PDB entry 6EEC | electron microscopy, 3.55 A resolution | chains C and D of the 10 polymer chains in the assembly

== Chain C ==
Protein: DNA-directed RNA polymerase subunit beta
From: Mycobacterium tuberculosis
Notes: EC 2.7.7.6
UniProt: V9Z879 (V9Z879_MYCTX); residues 7-1178 here correspond to UniProt positions 1-1172 (UniProt number = residue number - 6)
Sequence (1179 residues; numbered 7 to 1185; the number before each row is that of its first residue):
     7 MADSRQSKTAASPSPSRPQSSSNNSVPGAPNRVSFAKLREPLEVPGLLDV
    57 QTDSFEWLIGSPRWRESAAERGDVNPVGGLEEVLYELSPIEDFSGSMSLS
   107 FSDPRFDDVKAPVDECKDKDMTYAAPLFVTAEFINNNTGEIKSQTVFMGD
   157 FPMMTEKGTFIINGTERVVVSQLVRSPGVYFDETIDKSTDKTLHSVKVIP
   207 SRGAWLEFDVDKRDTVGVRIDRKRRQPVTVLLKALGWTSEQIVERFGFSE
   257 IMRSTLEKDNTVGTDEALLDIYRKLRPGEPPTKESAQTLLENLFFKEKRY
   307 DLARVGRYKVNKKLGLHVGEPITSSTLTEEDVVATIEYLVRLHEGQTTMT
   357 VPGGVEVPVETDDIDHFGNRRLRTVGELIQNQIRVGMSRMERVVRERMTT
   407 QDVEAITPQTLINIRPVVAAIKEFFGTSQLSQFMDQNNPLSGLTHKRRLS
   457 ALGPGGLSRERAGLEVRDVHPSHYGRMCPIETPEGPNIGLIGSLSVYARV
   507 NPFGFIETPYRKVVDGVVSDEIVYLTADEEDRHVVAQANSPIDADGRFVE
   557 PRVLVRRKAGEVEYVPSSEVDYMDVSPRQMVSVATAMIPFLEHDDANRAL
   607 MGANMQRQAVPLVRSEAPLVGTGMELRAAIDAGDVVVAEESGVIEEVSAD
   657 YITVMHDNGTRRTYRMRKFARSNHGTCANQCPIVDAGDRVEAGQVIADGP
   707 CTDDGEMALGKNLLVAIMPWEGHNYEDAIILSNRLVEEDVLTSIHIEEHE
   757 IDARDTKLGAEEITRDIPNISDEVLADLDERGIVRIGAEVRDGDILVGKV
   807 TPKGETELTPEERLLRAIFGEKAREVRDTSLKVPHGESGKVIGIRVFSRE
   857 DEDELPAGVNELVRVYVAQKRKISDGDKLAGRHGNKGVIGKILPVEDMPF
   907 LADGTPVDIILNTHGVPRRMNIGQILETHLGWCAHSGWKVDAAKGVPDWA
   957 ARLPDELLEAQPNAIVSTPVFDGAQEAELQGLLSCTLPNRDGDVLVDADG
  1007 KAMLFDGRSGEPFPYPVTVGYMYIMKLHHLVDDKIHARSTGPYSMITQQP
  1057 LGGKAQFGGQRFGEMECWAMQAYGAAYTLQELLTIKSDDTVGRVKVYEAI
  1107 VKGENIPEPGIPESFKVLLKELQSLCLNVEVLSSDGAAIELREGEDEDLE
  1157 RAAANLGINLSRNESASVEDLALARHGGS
Unresolved in the structure: 7-29, 1141-1185
Differences from the reference sequence: expression tag (1179-1185)
Ligand contacts: Corallopyronin A (C0L; methyl [(1E,5R)-5-{(3E)-3-[(2E,4E,8R,9E,12E)-1,8-dihydroxy-2,5,9-trimethyltetradeca-2,4,9,12-tetraen-1-ylidene]-2,4-dioxo-3,4-d ihydro-2H-pyran-6-yl}hex-1-en-1-yl]carbamate): Phe1068, Gly1069, Glu1070, Cys1073, Trp1074, Gln1077, Leu1089, Ser1120, Phe1121, Leu1124, Leu1128
Reported in the primary citation:
  - binding site for the 90-nt DNA strand: Gly462, Ser464, Arg467
  - binding site for the 90-nt DNA strand: Arg467

== Chain D ==
Protein: DNA-directed RNA polymerase subunit beta'
From: Mycobacterium tuberculosis
Notes: EC 2.7.7.6
UniProt: A5U053 (RPOC_MYCTA); residue numbers follow UniProt; this construct covers 1-1316
Sequence (1326 residues; numbered -1 to 1324; the number before each row is that of its first residue; numbers below 1 keep their minus sign (Gly-1 is residue -1)):
    -1 GAMLDVNFFDELRIGLATAEDIRQWSYGEVKKPETINYRTLKPEKDGLFC
    49 EKIFGPTRDWECYCGKYKRVRFKGIICERCGVEVTRAKVRRERMGHIELA
    99 APVTHIWYFKGVPSRLGYLLDLAPKDLEKIIYFAAYVITSVDEEMRHNEL
   149 STLEAEMAVERKAVEDQRDGELEARAQKLEADLAELEAEGAKADARRKVR
   199 DGGEREMRQIRDRAQRELDRLEDIWSTFTKLAPKQLIVDENLYRELVDRY
   249 GEYFTGAMGAESIQKLIENFDIDAEAESLRDVIRNGKGQKKLRALKRLKV
   299 VAAFQQSGNSPMGMVLDAVPVIPPELRPMVQLDGGRFATSDLNDLYRRVI
   349 NRNNRLKRLIDLGAPEIIVNNEKRMLQESVDALFDNGRRGRPVTGPGNRP
   399 LKSLSDLLKGKQGRFRQNLLGKRVDYSGRSVIVVGPQLKLHQCGLPKLMA
   449 LELFKPFVMKRLVDLNHAQNIKSAKRMVERQRPQVWDVLEEVIAEHPVLL
   499 NRAPTLHRLGIQAFEPMLVEGKAIQLHPLVCEAFNADFDGDQMAVHLPLS
   549 AEAQAEARILMLSSNNILSPASGRPLAMPRLDMVTGLYYLTTEVPGDTGE
   599 YQPASGDHPETGVYSSPAEAIMAADRGVLSVRAKIKVRLTQLRPPVEIEA
   649 ELFGHSGWQPGDAWMAETTLGRVMFNELLPLGYPFVNKQMHKKVQAAIIN
   699 DLAERYPMIVVAQTVDKLKDAGFYWATRSGVTVSMADVLVPPRKKEILDH
   749 YEERADKVEKQFQRGALNHDERNEALVEIWKEATDEVGQALREHYPDDNP
   799 IITIVDSGATGNFTQTRTLAGMKGLVTNPKGEFIPRPVKSSFREGLTVLE
   849 YFINTHGARKGLADTALRTADSGYLTRRLVDVSQDVIVREHDCQTERGIV
   899 VELAERAPDGTLIRDPYIETSAYARTLGTDAVDEAGNVIVERGQDLGDPE
   949 IDALLAAGITQVKVRSVLTCATSTGVCATCYGRSMATGKLVDIGEAVGIV
   999 AAQSIGEPGTQLTMRTFHQGGVGEDITGGLPRVQELFEARVPRGKAPIAD
  1049 VTGRVRLEDGERFYKITIVPDDGGEEVVYDKISKRQRLRVFKHEDGSERV
  1099 LSDGDHVEVGQQLMEGSADPHEVLRVQGPREVQIHLVREVQEVYRAQGVS
  1149 IHDKHIEVIVRQMLRRVTIIDSGSTEFLPGSLIDRAEFEAENRRVVAEGG
  1199 EPAAGRPVLMGITKASLATDSWLSAASFQETTRVLTDAAINCRSDKLNGL
  1249 KENVIIGKLIPAGTGINRYRNIAVQPTEEARAAAYTIPSYEDQYYSPDFG
  1299 AATGAAVPLDDYGYSDYRHHHHHHHH
Unresolved in the structure: 1013-1024, 1091-1096, 1283-1324
Differences from the reference sequence: expression tag (-1 to 0, 1317-1324)
Bound ions: Zn2+ site 1: Cys60, Tyr61, Cys62, Cys78; Mg2+: Asp535, Asp537, Asp539; Zn2+ site 2: Cys891, Cys968, Cys975, Cys978
Ligand contacts: Corallopyronin A (C0L; methyl [(1E,5R)-5-{(3E)-3-[(2E,4E,8R,9E,12E)-1,8-dihydroxy-2,5,9-trimethyltetradeca-2,4,9,12-tetraen-1-ylidene]-2,4-dioxo-3,4-d ihydro-2H-pyran-6-yl}hex-1-en-1-yl]carbamate): Leu406, Lys407, Gly408, Lys409, Leu417, Leu418, Gly419, Lys420, Val878, Gln882, Ile997, Trp1220, Leu1221, Ala1224, Ser1225, Thr1229, Leu1233, Leu1248, Lys1249, Val1252, Ile1253
Curated features (UniProtKB/Swiss-Prot):
  - binding site (Zn(2+)): Cys60, Cys62, Cys75, Cys78, Cys891, Cys968, Cys975, Cys978
  - binding site (Mg(2+)): Asp535, Asp537, Asp539

== How chain C and chain D interact ==
Contacting residue pairs (303):
  Leu470(C) - Ala861(D)  hydrophobic
  Arg473(C) - Arg857(D)  hydrogen bond (backbone-side chain)
  Val475(C) - His854(D)  hydrogen bond (backbone-side chain)
  Val475(C) - Arg857(D)
  Pro477(C) - Phe850(D)  hydrophobic
  Tyr480(C) - Val846(D)
  Tyr480(C) - Phe850(D)
  Pro485(C) - Phe850(D)  hydrophobic
  Pro485(C) - Thr853(D)
  Pro485(C) - Arg857(D)  hydrogen bond (backbone-side chain)
  Ile486(C) - Tyr849(D)  hydrophobic
  Ile486(C) - Thr853(D)
  Ile494(C) - Arg857(D)
  Ile494(C) - Leu860(D)  hydrophobic
  Gly495(C) - Arg857(D)
  Gln543(C) - Val846(D)
  Gln543(C) - Leu847(D)
  Val568(C) - Arg834(D)
  Val568(C) - Leu847(D)  hydrophobic
  Met586(C) - Val846(D)  hydrophobic
  Met586(C) - Phe850(D)  hydrophobic
  Leu597(C) - Tyr849(D)
  Glu598(C) - Gly843(D)
  Glu598(C) - Leu844(D)  hydrogen bond (backbone-backbone)
  His599(C) - Phe840(D)  hydrogen bond (side chain-backbone)
  His599(C) - Arg841(D)  hydrogen bond (side chain-backbone)
  His599(C) - Glu842(D)
  His599(C) - Gly843(D)  hydrogen bond (side chain-backbone)
  Asp600(C) - Tyr849(D)  hydrogen bond (backbone-side chain)
  Asp601(C) - Phe840(D)
  Asp601(C) - Tyr849(D)
  Asp601(C) - Asn852(D)  hydrogen bond
  Ala602(C) - Tyr849(D)
  Ala602(C) - Ala856(D)  hydrophobic
  Asn603(C) - Ala856(D)
  Asn603(C) - Leu860(D)
  Ala605(C) - Tyr849(D)
  Ile723(C) - Val729(D)
  Ile723(C) - Thr730(D)
  Pro725(C) - Thr725(D)
  Pro725(C) - Val729(D)
  Trp726(C) - Thr725(D)
  Glu727(C) - Pro434(D)
  Glu727(C) - Thr725(D)
  Glu727(C) - Arg726(D)  salt bridge
  Gly728(C) - Val432(D)
  Gly728(C) - Pro434(D)
  Gly728(C) - Phe721(D)
  His729(C) - Val432(D)
  His729(C) - Pro434(D)
  Asn730(C) - Asp580(D)
  Tyr731(C) - Val432(D)  hydrophobic
  Tyr731(C) - Pro526(D)
  Tyr731(C) - Phe536(D)
  Tyr731(C) - Arg578(D)  hydrogen bond
  Tyr731(C) - Asp580(D)
  Tyr731(C) - Phe721(D)  hydrophobic
  Glu732(C) - Asp535(D)
  Glu732(C) - Phe536(D)
  Glu732(C) - Arg578(D)  salt bridge
  Glu732(C) - Leu579(D)
  Asp733(C) - Asp535(D)
  Arg760(C) - Gly332(D)
  Arg797(C) - Gln479(D)
  Asp798(C) - Arg478(D)  hydrogen bond (backbone-side chain)
  Gly799(C) - Arg478(D)
  Asp800(C) - Arg478(D)  salt bridge
  Glu813(C) - Glu59(D)
  Glu813(C) - Lys66(D)
  Glu813(C) - Arg67(D)  salt bridge
  Asp881(C) - Gly519(D)
  Gly882(C) - Val429(D)
  Gly882(C) - Val431(D)
  Lys884(C) - Asp537(D)
  Lys892(C) - Asp537(D)
  Gly893(C) - Phe536(D)
  Val894(C) - Val429(D)  hydrophobic
  Val894(C) - Ile430(D)
  Val894(C) - Phe536(D)  hydrogen bond (backbone-backbone)
  Val894(C) - Gly538(D)
  Ile895(C) - Val431(D)
  Asn918(C) - Asp580(D)  hydrogen bond
  Thr919(C) - Val729(D)  hydrogen bond (side chain-backbone)
  Thr919(C) - Thr730(D)
  Thr919(C) - Val731(D)
  His920(C) - Leu579(D)
  His920(C) - Asp580(D)  salt bridge
  His920(C) - Thr583(D)
  His920(C) - Ile802(D)
  Val922(C) - Val731(D)  hydrophobic
  Pro923(C) - Leu817(D)  hydrophobic
  Arg924(C) - Thr808(D)
  Arg924(C) - Gln813(D)
  Met926(C) - Gln813(D)
  Met926(C) - Thr816(D)  hydrogen bond
  Met926(C) - Leu817(D)
  Met926(C) - Phe840(D)  hydrophobic
  Ile928(C) - Leu817(D)  hydrophobic
  Ile928(C) - Phe840(D)
  Ile928(C) - Arg841(D)
  Ile931(C) - Val731(D)
  Ile931(C) - Ser732(D)
  Ile931(C) - Met733(D)
  Leu932(C) - Met733(D)  hydrophobic
  His935(C) - Ser732(D)
  His935(C) - Met733(D)  hydrogen bond (side chain-backbone)
  Glu982(C) - Arg841(D)  salt bridge
  Gln986(C) - Met733(D)
  Gln986(C) - Arg841(D)
  Asp1005(C) - Ala734(D)
  Lys1007(C) - Thr730(D)
  Lys1007(C) - Ser732(D)
  Lys1007(C) - Asp735(D)  salt bridge
  Asp1012(C) - Arg726(D)  salt bridge
  Ser1015(C) - Arg726(D)
  Pro1020(C) - Arg726(D)
  Tyr1021(C) - Tyr587(D)
  Tyr1021(C) - Arg630(D)  hydrogen bond
  Tyr1021(C) - Arg726(D)
  Tyr1021(C) - Ser727(D)
  Val1023(C) - Thr730(D)
  Thr1024(C) - Thr730(D)
  Thr1024(C) - Ser732(D)
  Val1037(C) - Val429(D)  hydrophobic
  Val1037(C) - Lys520(D)
  Asp1038(C) - Lys520(D)  salt bridge
  Lys1040(C) - Gln540(D)
  Ile1041(C) - Arg427(D)
  Ile1041(C) - Pro444(D)  hydrophobic
  Ile1041(C) - Lys520(D)
  His1042(C) - Gly426(D)
  His1042(C) - Arg427(D)  hydrogen bond (backbone-backbone)
  His1042(C) - Met447(D)
  Ala1043(C) - Ser425(D)
  Ala1043(C) - Met447(D)  hydrophobic
  Ala1043(C) - Glu450(D)
  Ala1043(C) - Leu451(D)  hydrophobic
  Arg1044(C) - Asp423(D)  salt bridge
  Arg1044(C) - Tyr424(D)  hydrogen bond (backbone-backbone)
  Arg1044(C) - Ser425(D)  hydrogen bond (backbone-backbone)
  Arg1044(C) - Leu451(D)
  Ser1045(C) - Tyr424(D)
  Ser1045(C) - Glu450(D)  hydrogen bond (side chain-backbone)
  Ser1045(C) - Leu451(D)
  Ser1045(C) - Lys453(D)  hydrogen bond
  Tyr1049(C) - Asp423(D)  hydrogen bond
  Met1051(C) - Val328(D)  hydrophobic
  Gln1054(C) - Arg89(D)
  Gln1055(C) - Lys420(D)
  Pro1056(C) - Arg421(D)
  Pro1056(C) - Asp423(D)
  Leu1057(C) - Arg421(D)
  Gly1058(C) - Arg421(D)
  Gly1059(C) - Arg421(D)
  Gly1065(C) - Arg421(D)
  Gly1065(C) - Val422(D)
  Gln1066(C) - Arg421(D)
  Gln1066(C) - Val422(D)  hydrogen bond (backbone-backbone)
  Gln1066(C) - Ser425(D)  hydrogen bond
  Gln1066(C) - Gly426(D)  hydrogen bond (side chain-backbone)
  Gln1066(C) - Arg427(D)
  Arg1067(C) - Leu418(D)
  Arg1067(C) - Gly419(D)  hydrogen bond (side chain-backbone)
  Arg1067(C) - Arg421(D)
  Phe1068(C) - Gly419(D)
  Phe1068(C) - Lys420(D)
  Phe1068(C) - Val422(D)  hydrophobic
  Phe1068(C) - His544(D)
  Gly1069(C) - Leu418(D)
  Gly1069(C) - Gly419(D)
  Glu1070(C) - Arg414(D)  salt bridge
  Glu1070(C) - Asn416(D)
  Glu1070(C) - Leu417(D)
  Met1071(C) - Asn416(D)
  Met1071(C) - Thr503(D)
  Glu1072(C) - Asn499(D)
  Glu1072(C) - Thr503(D)  hydrogen bond
  Glu1072(C) - Ile509(D)
  Trp1074(C) - Thr874(D)
  Trp1074(C) - Arg875(D)
  Trp1074(C) - Val878(D)
  Trp1074(C) - Ile997(D)
  Trp1074(C) - Gln1001(D)  hydrogen bond (backbone-side chain)
  Ala1075(C) - Thr503(D)
  Ala1075(C) - Arg506(D)
  Ala1075(C) - Gln1001(D)
  Met1076(C) - Ile509(D)  hydrophobic
  Gln1077(C) - Ile997(D)
  Gln1077(C) - Leu1248(D)
  Gln1077(C) - Val1252(D)
  Gln1077(C) - Ile1258(D)
  Ala1078(C) - Arg506(D)
  Ala1078(C) - Glu993(D)
  Ala1078(C) - Val998(D)  hydrophobic
  Ala1078(C) - Gln1001(D)
  Tyr1079(C) - Arg506(D)  hydrogen bond (side chain-backbone)
  Tyr1079(C) - Leu507(D)
  Tyr1079(C) - Ile509(D)  hydrogen bond (side chain-backbone)
  Tyr1079(C) - Gln510(D)
  Tyr1079(C) - Leu558(D)
  Tyr1079(C) - Met559(D)  hydrophobic
  Tyr1079(C) - Asn564(D)
  Gly1080(C) - Leu558(D)
  Gly1080(C) - Gly1261(D)
  Gly1080(C) - Thr1262(D)  hydrogen bond (backbone-backbone)
  Ala1081(C) - Glu554(D)
  Ala1081(C) - Leu558(D)
  Ala1082(C) - Glu554(D)  hydrogen bond (backbone-side chain)
  Ala1082(C) - Leu1257(D)  hydrophobic
  Ala1082(C) - Ile1258(D)  hydrophobic
  Ala1082(C) - Thr1262(D)
  Tyr1083(C) - Glu550(D)
  Tyr1083(C) - Glu554(D)  hydrogen bond (backbone-side chain)
  Tyr1083(C) - Leu1257(D)
  Tyr1083(C) - Thr1262(D)
  Tyr1083(C) - Arg1268(D)
  Thr1084(C) - Ala551(D)  hydrogen bond (side chain-backbone)
  Thr1084(C) - Glu554(D)  hydrogen bond (backbone-side chain)
  Leu1085(C) - Val1252(D)  hydrophobic
  Gln1086(C) - Gly1255(D)
  Gln1086(C) - Leu1257(D)
  Glu1087(C) - Ser548(D)  hydrogen bond
  Leu1088(C) - Val422(D)
  Leu1089(C) - Lys420(D)
  Leu1089(C) - Val1252(D)  hydrophobic
  Lys1092(C) - Val422(D)
  Lys1092(C) - Asp423(D)  hydrogen bond (backbone-backbone)
  Lys1092(C) - Leu545(D)  hydrogen bond (side chain-backbone)
  Lys1092(C) - Leu547(D)
  Ser1093(C) - Lys420(D)
  Ser1093(C) - Arg421(D)
  Ser1093(C) - Val422(D)
  Asp1094(C) - Lys420(D)  salt bridge
  Tyr1103(C) - Pro454(D)  hydrophobic
  Tyr1103(C) - Met457(D)
  Ile1106(C) - Pro454(D)  hydrophobic
  Ile1106(C) - Phe455(D)  hydrophobic
  Ile1106(C) - Lys458(D)
  Ile1106(C) - Leu547(D)  hydrophobic
  Val1107(C) - Lys458(D)
  Val1107(C) - Ile469(D)  hydrophobic
  Gly1109(C) - Lys458(D)
  Ile1112(C) - Ser548(D)
  Ile1117(C) - Asp3(D)
  Ile1117(C) - Phe7(D)  hydrophobic
  Ile1117(C) - Ile1254(D)
  Pro1118(C) - Ile1253(D)
  Pro1118(C) - Ile1254(D)
  Pro1118(C) - Gly1255(D)
  Glu1119(C) - Arg89(D)  salt bridge
  Ser1120(C) - Lys407(D)
  Ser1120(C) - Lys420(D)
  Phe1121(C) - Ile1254(D)  hydrophobic
  Val1123(C) - Leu324(D)  hydrophobic
  Leu1124(C) - Leu406(D)  hydrophobic
  Lys1126(C) - Glu90(D)  hydrogen bond (side chain-backbone)
  Lys1126(C) - Met92(D)
  Lys1126(C) - Leu324(D)
  Glu1127(C) - Ile320(D)
  Glu1127(C) - Leu405(D)
  Glu1127(C) - Leu406(D)  hydrogen bond (side chain-backbone)
  Leu1128(C) - Leu1233(D)  hydrophobic
  Gln1129(C) - Trp23(D)
  Gln1129(C) - Met92(D)
  Ser1130(C) - Pro318(D)
  Ser1130(C) - Ile320(D)
  Ser1130(C) - Tyr344(D)
  Ser1130(C) - Phe382(D)
  Ser1130(C) - Leu402(D)
  Leu1131(C) - His103(D)  hydrogen bond (backbone-side chain)
  Leu1131(C) - Trp105(D)  hydrophobic
  Leu1131(C) - Phe382(D)  hydrophobic
  Leu1131(C) - Leu402(D)  hydrophobic
  Cys1132(C) - Ala15(D)  hydrogen bond (backbone-backbone)
  Cys1132(C) - Ile20(D)  hydrophobic
  Cys1132(C) - His103(D)
  Cys1132(C) - Leu314(D)  hydrophobic
  Cys1132(C) - Pro318(D)
  Cys1132(C) - Phe382(D)  hydrophobic
  Leu1133(C) - Gly13(D)
  Leu1133(C) - Ala15(D)
  Leu1133(C) - Trp105(D)  hydrophobic
  Leu1133(C) - Tyr106(D)
  Leu1133(C) - Ala1237(D)  hydrophobic
  Asn1134(C) - Arg11(D)
  Asn1134(C) - Ile12(D)
  Asn1134(C) - Gly13(D)  hydrogen bond (backbone-backbone)
  Asn1134(C) - Ala15(D)
  Asn1134(C) - Asp19(D)
  Asn1134(C) - Trp23(D)
  Val1135(C) - Arg11(D)
  Val1135(C) - Ile12(D)  hydrophobic
  Glu1136(C) - Arg11(D)  salt bridge
  Val1137(C) - Gly-1(D)
  Val1137(C) - Ala0(D)  hydrogen bond (backbone-backbone)
  Val1137(C) - Phe6(D)
  Val1137(C) - Phe7(D)  hydrophobic
  Val1137(C) - Leu10(D)  hydrophobic
  Leu1138(C) - Gly-1(D)
  Leu1138(C) - Asp8(D)  hydrogen bond (backbone-backbone)
  Leu1138(C) - Glu9(D)  hydrogen bond (backbone-backbone)
  Leu1138(C) - Arg11(D)
  Ser1139(C) - Asp8(D)
Also at the interface, not in a pair above, chain C (158 interface residues in all): Asp474, His476, Cys484, Glu487, Thr488, Asn545, Arg562, Glu567, Pro583, Leu606, Met724, Ala734, Gly896, Phe977, Gln981, Phe1019, Pro1022, Thr1046, Ile1052, Thr1090, Val1097, Arg1099, Val1102, Lys1108, Glu1114
Also at the interface, not in a pair above, chain D (179 interface residues in all): Met1, Asn5, Leu14, Asp57, Lys86, Pro321, Pro326, Asp331, Ser428, Gln435, Glu477, Leu497, Ala501, His505, Ala521, Cys529, Ala534, Ala542, Pro546, Met581, Tyr722, Ala724, Gly728, His767, Arg770, Gly809, Pro827, Thr845, Ala994, Ala1260, Gly1263

== In short ==
Chain C and chain D form an interface of 158 and 179 residues respectively; the contacts include 47 hydrogen
bonds and 14 salt bridges. Among the polar pairs are Glu727(C)-Arg726(D), Glu732(C)-Arg578(D) and
Asp800(C)-Arg478(D). From the paper: a binding site for the 90-nt DNA strand at Gly462(C), Ser464(C) and
Arg467(C).
Here chain C is DNA-directed RNA polymerase subunit beta and chain D is DNA-directed RNA polymerase subunit
beta', both from Mycobacterium tuberculosis. Entry 6EEC (Mycobacterium tuberculosis RNAP promoter unwinding
intermediate complex with RbpA/CarD and AP3 promoter captured by Corallopyronin) was determined by electron
microscopy (same publication as 6EDT, 6EE8 and 6M7J).
